3V8W - chain A; structure by X-ray diffraction, 2.27 A resolution.

Chain A:
Name: Tyrosine-protein kinase ITK/TSK
From: Homo sapiens
Notes: EC 2.7.10.2
UniProtKB: Q08881 (ITK_HUMAN); numbering as in UniProt (aligned over 357-620)
Sequence (266 residues; each row starts with the number of its first residue):
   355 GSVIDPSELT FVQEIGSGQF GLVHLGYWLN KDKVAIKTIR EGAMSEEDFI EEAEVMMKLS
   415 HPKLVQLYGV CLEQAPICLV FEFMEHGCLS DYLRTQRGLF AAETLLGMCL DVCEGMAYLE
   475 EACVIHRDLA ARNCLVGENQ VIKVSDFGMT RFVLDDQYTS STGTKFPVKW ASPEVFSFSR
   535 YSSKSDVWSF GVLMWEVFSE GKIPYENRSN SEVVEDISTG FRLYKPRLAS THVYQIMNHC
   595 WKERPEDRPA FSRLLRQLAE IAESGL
Not modelled in the structure: 373-374, 395, 503-520, 561, 620
Sequence notes: expression tag (355-356)
Small-molecule neighbours: 0G2 (3-[2-(5-phenyl-2H-thieno[3,2-c]pyrazol-3-yl)-1H-indol-6-yl]pentan-3-ol): Ile-369, Val-377, Ala-389, Lys-391, Phe-435, Glu-436, Phe-437, Met-438, Glu-439, His-440, Gly-441, Leu-489, Ser-499, Asp-500
Swiss-Prot annotation at these positions:
  - active site: Asp-482 (Proton acceptor)
  - binding site (ATP): Ile-369 to Val-377, Lys-391
  - modified residue: Tyr-512 (Phosphotyrosine), Ser-565 (Phosphoserine)

Summary:
Chain A binds compound 0G2. Curated annotation (UniProt) lists active-site residue Asp-482 and 10 ATP-binding
residues.
Chain A is Tyrosine-protein kinase ITK/TSK (Homo sapiens); the structure, Crystal Structure of Interleukin-2
Inducible T-cell Kinase Itk Catalytic Domain with Thienopyrazolylindole Inhibitor 469, was determined by X-ray
diffraction together with 3V5J, 3V5L, 3V8T, 3VF8 and 3VF9 from the same study.
